7U53 - chains B and J of the 10 polymer chains in the assembly; structure by electron microscopy, 4.00 A resolution.

Chain B:
Molecule: Histone H4
Source organism: Homo sapiens
UniProtKB: P62805 (H4_HUMAN); residues 1-102 here correspond to UniProt positions 2-103 (UniProt number = residue number + 1)
Amino-acid sequence (102 residues; row label = number of the first residue in the row):
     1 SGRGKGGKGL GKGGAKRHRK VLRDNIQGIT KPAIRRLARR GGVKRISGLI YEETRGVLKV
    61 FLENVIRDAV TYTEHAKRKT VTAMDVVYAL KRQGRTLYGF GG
Unresolved in the structure: 1-23, 102
Curated features (UniProtKB/Swiss-Prot):
  - DNA-binding region: Lys16 to Lys20
  - modified residue: Ser1 (N-acetylserine), Arg3 (Asymmetric dimethylarginine), Lys5 (N6-(2-hydroxyisobutyryl)lysine), Lys8 (N6-(2-hydroxyisobutyryl)lysine), Lys12 (N6-(2-hydroxyisobutyryl)lysine), Lys16 (N6-(2-hydroxyisobutyryl)lysine), Lys20 (N6,N6,N6-trimethyllysine), Lys31 (N6-(2-hydroxyisobutyryl)lysine), Lys44 (N6-(2-hydroxyisobutyryl)lysine), Ser47 (Phosphoserine), Tyr51 (Phosphotyrosine), Lys59 (N6-(2-hydroxyisobutyryl)lysine), Lys77 (N6-(2-hydroxyisobutyryl)lysine), Lys79 (N6-(2-hydroxyisobutyryl)lysine), Thr80 (Phosphothreonine), Tyr88 (Phosphotyrosine), Lys91 (N6-(2-hydroxyisobutyryl)lysine)
  - cross-link (Glycyl lysine isopeptide (Lys-Gly)): Lys12 (interchain with G-Cter in SUMO2), Lys20 (interchain with G-Cter in SUMO2), Lys31 (interchain with G-Cter in SUMO2), Lys59 (interchain with G-Cter in SUMO2), Lys79 (interchain with G-Cter in SUMO2), Lys91 (interchain with G-Cter in SUMO2)

Chain J:
Molecule: 147-nt DNA strand
Sequence (147 nucleotides; each row starts with the number of its first residue):
     1 ATCGGATGTA TATATCTGAC ACGTGCCTGG AGACTAGGGA GTAATCCCCT TGGCGGTTAA
    61 AACGCGGGGG ACAGCGCGTA CGTGCGTTTA AGCGGTGCTA GAGCTGTCTA CGACCAATTG
   121 AGCGGCCTCG GCACCGGGAT TCTCGAT
Unresolved in the structure: 1-2, 147

How chain B and chain J interact:
Pairs across the interface (11; chain B residue first):
  Arg35(B) with DG82(J), salt bridge to the phosphate; DT83(J), base contact
  Arg45(B) with DC81(J), hydrogen bond to the sugar
  Ile46(B) with DC81(J), sugar contact; DG82(J), hydrogen bond to the phosphate
  Ser47(B) with DC81(J), hydrogen bond to the phosphate
  Gly48(B) with DC81(J), hydrogen bond to the phosphate
  Arg78(B) with DA102(J), phosphate contact
  Lys79(B) with DG101(J), salt bridge to the phosphate; DA102(J), hydrogen bond to the phosphate
  Thr80(B) with DA102(J), sugar contact
Other interface residues (no listed pair), chain B (9 interface residues in all): Arg39
Other interface residues (no listed pair), chain J (6 interface residues in all): DG103

Overview:
The interface between chain B and chain J involves 9 residues on one side and 6 on the other; the contacts
include 5 hydrogen bonds and 2 salt bridges. Polar pairs include Arg45(B)-DC81(J), Ile46(B)-DG82(J) and
Ser47(B)-DC81(J).
Chain B is Histone H4 (Homo sapiens) and chain J is a 147-nt DNA strand; the structure, Nucleosome core
particle with AP-site at SHL0, was determined by electron microscopy (same publication as 7U50, 7U51 and
7U52).
